6S8E - chains G and V of the 35 polymer chains in the assembly; structure by electron microscopy, 3.10 A resolution.

== Chain G ==
Name: CRISPR-associated RAMP protein, Cmr4 family
Organism: Sulfolobus islandicus REY15A
Reference sequence: F0NDX6 (F0NDX6_SULIR); residues 1-286 here = UniProt positions 1-286
Amino-acid sequence (286 residues; row label = number of the first residue in the row):
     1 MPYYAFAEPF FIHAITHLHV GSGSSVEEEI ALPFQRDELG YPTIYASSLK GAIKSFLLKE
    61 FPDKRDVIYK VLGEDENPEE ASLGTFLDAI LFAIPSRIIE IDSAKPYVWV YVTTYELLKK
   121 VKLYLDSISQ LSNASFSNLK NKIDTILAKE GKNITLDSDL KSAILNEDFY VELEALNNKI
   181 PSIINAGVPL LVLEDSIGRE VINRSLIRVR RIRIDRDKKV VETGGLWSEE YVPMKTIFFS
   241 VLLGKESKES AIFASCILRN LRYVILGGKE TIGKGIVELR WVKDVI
Unresolved in the structure: 1
Construct notes: engineered mutation Ala31 (Asp in F0NDX6)

== Chain V ==
Molecule: crRNA
Organism: Sulfolobus islandicus REY15A
Sequence (51 nucleotides; row label = number of the first residue in the row):
     1 AUUGAAAGUU CAAAGCUUAG AUACCCUGGA GGGAAACCAG ACUUAACACC A
Unresolved in the structure: 48-51

== How chain G and chain V interact ==
Pairs across the interface (50; chain G residue first):
  Gly21(G) with U9(V), hydrogen bond to the sugar; U10(V), hydrogen bond to the phosphate
  Ser22(G) with U9(V), sugar contact
  Gly23(G) with U9(V), base contact
  Ser47(G) with G8(V), sugar contact; U9(V), hydrogen bond to the phosphate
  Ser48(G) with G8(V), phosphate contact; U9(V), hydrogen bond to the phosphate
  Lys50(G) with A6(V), salt bridge to the phosphate; A7(V), salt bridge to the phosphate
  Gly51(G) with G8(V), sugar contact
  Ala52(G) with G8(V), sugar contact
  Lys54(G) with A6(V), phosphate contact; A7(V), salt bridge to the phosphate
  Ser55(G) with G8(V), hydrogen bond to the base
  Leu72(G) with A7(V), phosphate contact
  Glu74(G) with A6(V), hydrogen bond to the sugar
  Asp75(G) with A6(V), hydrogen bond to the sugar
  Pro78(G) with A5(V), base contact; A6(V), sugar contact
  Glu80(G) with A5(V), sugar contact
  Ala81(G) with A5(V), sugar contact
  Ser82(G) with A6(V), hydrogen bond to the phosphate
  Arg210(G) with G15(V), sugar contact
  Arg211(G) with A13(V), hydrogen bond to the sugar; G15(V), salt bridge to the phosphate
  Ile212(G) with A13(V), hydrogen bond to the sugar; A14(V), sugar contact; G15(V), base contact; C16(V), sugar contact
  Arg213(G) with A13(V), hydrogen bond to the base; A14(V), phosphate contact
  Ile214(G) with A14(V), hydrogen bond to the phosphate; C16(V), sugar contact
  Arg216(G) with A14(V), salt bridge to the phosphate
  Lys219(G) with A14(V), base contact; C16(V), hydrogen bond to the phosphate; U17(V), salt bridge to the phosphate
  Leu226(G) with G15(V), base contact
  Trp227(G) with A13(V), base contact
  Ile265(G) with G8(V), base contact
  Leu266(G) with G8(V), base contact
  Gly267(G) with G8(V), hydrogen bond to the base; U10(V), phosphate contact
  Gly268(G) with U10(V), phosphate contact; C11(V), phosphate contact
  Lys269(G) with C11(V), hydrogen bond to the phosphate
  Glu270(G) with C11(V), hydrogen bond to the phosphate
  Thr271(G) with A12(V), phosphate contact; A13(V), phosphate contact
Other interface residues (no listed pair), chain G (39 interface residues in all): His19, Val20, Gln35, Gly73, Val220, Val221

== In short ==
Chain G and chain V form an interface of 39 and 13 residues respectively, with 16 hydrogen bonds and 6 salt
bridges. Polar contacts include Ser55(G)-G8(V), Arg213(G)-A13(V) and Gly267(G)-G8(V).
Here chain G is CRISPR-associated RAMP protein, Cmr4 family and chain V is crRNA, both from Sulfolobus
islandicus REY15A. Entry 6S8E (Cryo-EM structure of the type III-B Cmr-beta complex bound to non-cognate
target RNA) was determined by electron microscopy, deposited together with 6S6B, 6S8B, 6S91, 6SH8, 6SHB and
6SIC.
